7WMC - chains A and B of the 5 polymer chains in the assembly; structure by X-ray diffraction, 2.55 A resolution.

[Chain A (and B)]
Protein: Nicotinamide N-methyltransferase
Source organism: Homo sapiens
Notes: EC 2.1.1.1; chain B of this document is another copy of the same molecule, construct and numbering; everything in this record applies to it too
Reference sequence: P40261 (NNMT_HUMAN); numbering as in UniProt (aligned over 3-260)
Amino-acid sequence (259 residues; numbered 2 to 260; the number before each row is that of its first residue):
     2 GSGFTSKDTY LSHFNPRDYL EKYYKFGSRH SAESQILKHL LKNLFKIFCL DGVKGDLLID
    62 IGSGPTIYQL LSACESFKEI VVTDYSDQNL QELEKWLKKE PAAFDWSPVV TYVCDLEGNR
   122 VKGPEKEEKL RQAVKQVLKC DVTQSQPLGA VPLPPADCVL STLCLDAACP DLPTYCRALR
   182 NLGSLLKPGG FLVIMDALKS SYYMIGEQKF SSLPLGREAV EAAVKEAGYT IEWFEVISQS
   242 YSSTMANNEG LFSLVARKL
Unresolved in the structure: 2-3, 200-216, 239-250 (chain B: 2-3, 200-215, 239-249)
Differences from the reference sequence: expression tag (2); conflict Ala103 (Glu in P40261)
UniProt features mapped onto this chain:
  - binding site (S-adenosyl-L-methionine): Tyr20, Tyr25, Gly63, Tyr69, Asp85, Asn90, Asp142, Val143, Thr163
  - binding site (nicotinamide): Asp197, Ser213
  - modified residue: Arg18 (Citrulline), Lys39 (N6-acetyllysine), Arg132 (Citrulline), Arg181 (Citrulline)
  - mutagenesis: Arg18 (R18K: Has no effect on N-methyltransferase activity), Tyr20 (Y20A: Loss of N-methyltransferase activity; Y20F: Decreases N-methyltransferase activity), Arg132 (R132K: Loss of N-methyltransferase activity like its citrullinated counterpart), Arg181 (R181K: Has no effect on N-methyltransferase activity), Asp197 (D197A: Loss of N-methyltransferase activity), Ser201 (S201A: Has no effect on N-methyltransferase activity), Ser213 (S213A: Has no effect on N-methyltransferase activity)

[Interface between chain A and chain B]
Pairs across the interface (76; chain A residue first):
  Tyr11(A) - His14(B)
  Tyr11(A) - Phe15(B)
  Tyr11(A) - Asn16(B)
  Tyr11(A) - Pro17(B)
  Leu12(A) - His14(B)
  Ser13(A) - His14(B)
  Ser13(A) - Phe15(B)  hydrogen bond (backbone-backbone)
  His14(A) - Tyr11(B)
  His14(A) - Leu12(B)  hydrogen bond (side chain-backbone)
  His14(A) - Ser13(B)
  Phe15(A) - Tyr11(B)
  Phe15(A) - Ser13(B)  hydrogen bond (backbone-backbone)
  Phe15(A) - Phe15(B)
  Phe15(A) - Asp19(B)
  Asn16(A) - Tyr11(B)
  Pro17(A) - Tyr11(B)
  Pro17(A) - Pro66(B)  hydrophobic
  Pro17(A) - Gln89(B)
  Pro17(A) - Asn90(B)
  Pro17(A) - Glu93(B)
  Arg18(A) - Glu93(B)  salt bridge
  Arg18(A) - Ala103(B)  hydrogen bond (side chain-backbone)
  Arg18(A) - Ala104(B)
  Arg18(A) - Phe105(B)
  Asp19(A) - Phe15(B)
  Asp19(A) - Lys23(B)  salt bridge
  Tyr20(A) - Pro66(B)  hydrophobic
  Leu21(A) - Pro66(B)
  Leu21(A) - Thr67(B)
  Leu21(A) - Glu93(B)
  Leu21(A) - Phe105(B)
  Leu21(A) - Trp107(B)  hydrophobic
  Glu22(A) - Lys23(B)
  Lys23(A) - Asp19(B)  salt bridge
  Lys23(A) - Glu22(B)
  Lys23(A) - Lys23(B)
  Lys23(A) - Lys26(B)  hydrogen bond (backbone-side chain)
  Lys23(A) - Glu34(B)
  Tyr24(A) - Lys26(B)
  Tyr24(A) - Glu34(B)
  Tyr25(A) - Thr67(B)
  Tyr25(A) - Tyr69(B)
  Tyr25(A) - Phe105(B)
  Tyr25(A) - Trp107(B)  hydrophobic
  Lys26(A) - Lys23(B)  hydrogen bond (side chain-backbone)
  Lys26(A) - Tyr24(B)
  Lys26(A) - Phe105(B)
  Phe27(A) - Leu38(B)  hydrophobic
  Phe27(A) - Pro109(B)
  Phe27(A) - Val110(B)  hydrophobic
  Gly28(A) - Pro109(B)
  His31(A) - Lys26(B)
  His31(A) - Phe27(B)
  Glu34(A) - Tyr24(B)
  Ser35(A) - Phe27(B)
  Leu38(A) - Phe27(B)  hydrophobic
  Pro66(A) - Pro17(B)  hydrophobic
  Pro66(A) - Tyr20(B)  hydrophobic
  Pro66(A) - Leu21(B)
  Thr67(A) - Leu21(B)
  Thr67(A) - Tyr25(B)
  Tyr69(A) - Tyr25(B)  hydrophobic
  Gln89(A) - Pro17(B)
  Asn90(A) - Pro17(B)
  Glu93(A) - Pro17(B)
  Glu93(A) - Arg18(B)  salt bridge
  Glu93(A) - Leu21(B)
  Ala103(A) - Arg18(B)  hydrogen bond (backbone-side chain)
  Ala104(A) - Arg18(B)  hydrogen bond (backbone-side chain)
  Phe105(A) - Arg18(B)
  Phe105(A) - Leu21(B)
  Phe105(A) - Glu22(B)
  Phe105(A) - Tyr25(B)
  Trp107(A) - Leu21(B)  hydrophobic
  Trp107(A) - Tyr25(B)  hydrophobic
  Pro109(A) - Phe27(B)
Other interface residues (no listed pair), chain A (35 interface residues in all): Thr10, Val110
Other interface residues (no listed pair), chain B (34 interface residues in all): Thr10, Lys96, Asp106

[Summary]
Chain A and chain B form an interface of 35 and 34 residues respectively, with 8 hydrogen bonds and 4 salt
bridges. Polar contacts include Arg18(A)-Glu93(B), Asp19(A)-Lys23(B) and His14(A)-Leu12(B).
Chain A and chain B are both Nicotinamide N-methyltransferase (Homo sapiens); the structure, Crystal structure
of macrocyclic peptide 1 bound to human Nicotinamide N-methyltransferase, was determined by X-ray diffraction,
deposited together with 7WMT.
